3GMU - chain B; structure by X-ray diffraction, 1.98 A resolution.

[Chain B]
Molecule: Beta-lactamase inhibitory protein
Source organism: Streptomyces clavuligerus
UniProtKB: P35804 (BLIP_STRCL); residues 1-165 here correspond to UniProt positions 37-201 (UniProt number = residue number + 36)
Amino-acid sequence (165 residues; row label = number of the first residue in the row):
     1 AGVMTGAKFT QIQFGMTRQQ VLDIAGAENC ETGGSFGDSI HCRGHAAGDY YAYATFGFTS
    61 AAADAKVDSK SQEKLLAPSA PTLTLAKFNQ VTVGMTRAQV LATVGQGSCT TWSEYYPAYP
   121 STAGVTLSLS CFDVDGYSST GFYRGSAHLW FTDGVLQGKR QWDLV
Disulfide bonds: C30-C42, C109-C131

[In short]
Chain B is Beta-lactamase inhibitory protein (Streptomyces clavuligerus); the structure, Crystal Structure of
Beta-Lactamse Inhibitory Protein (BLIP) in Apo Form, was determined by X-ray diffraction, deposited together
with 3GMV, 3GMW, 3GMX and 3GMY.
